PDB entry 1RTA | X-ray diffraction, 2.50 A resolution | chains C and E

Chain C:
Molecule: 4-nt DNA strand
Sequence (4 nucleotides; numbered 300 to 303; the number before each row is that of its first residue):
   300 TTTT

Chain E:
Protein: Protein (ribonuclease A (e.c.3.1.27.5))
From: Bos taurus
Notes: EC 3.1.27.5
UniProt: P61823 (RNAS1_BOVIN); residues 1-124 here correspond to UniProt positions 27-150 (UniProt number = residue number + 26)
Sequence (124 residues; each row starts with the number of its first residue):
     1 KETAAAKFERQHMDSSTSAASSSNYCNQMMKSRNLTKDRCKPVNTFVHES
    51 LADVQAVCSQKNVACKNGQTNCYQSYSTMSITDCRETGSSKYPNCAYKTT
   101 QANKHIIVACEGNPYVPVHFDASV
UniProt features mapped onto this chain:
  - active site: His12 (Proton acceptor), His119 (Proton donor)
  - binding site (substrate): Lys7, Arg10, Lys41 to Thr45, Lys66, Arg85
  - glycosylation: Lys1 (N-linked (Glc) (glycation) lysine), Lys7 (N-linked (Glc) (glycation) lysine), Asn34 (N-linked (GlcNAc...) asparagine), Lys37 (N-linked (Glc) (glycation) lysine), Lys41 (N-linked (Glc) (glycation) lysine)
Cystine bridges: Cys26-Cys84, Cys40-Cys95, Cys58-Cys110, Cys65-Cys72
Reported in the primary citation:
  - catalytic residues: His12, Lys41, His119 (citing earlier work)
  - conformationally variable residues (side-chain flip): His119
  - binding site for the 4-nt DNA strand (chain C): Gln11, His12, Arg39, Cys40, Lys41, Lys66, Asn67, Asn71, Glu111, His119, Phe120

How chain C and chain E interact:
Contacting residue pairs (23; chain C residue first):
  DT300(C) with Arg39(E), salt bridge to the phosphate; Cys40(E), hydrogen bond to the phosphate; Pro42(E), phosphate contact
  DT301(C) with Pro42(E), phosphate contact
  DT302(C) with His12(E), hydrogen bond to the base; Lys41(E), hydrogen bond to the sugar; Val43(E), base contact; Thr45(E), base contact; Lys66(E), base contact; His119(E), hydrogen bond to the phosphate; Phe120(E), sugar contact
  DT303(C) with Gln11(E), phosphate contact; His12(E), salt bridge to the phosphate; Lys41(E), salt bridge to the phosphate; Cys65(E), hydrogen bond to the base; Gln69(E), base contact; Asn71(E), hydrogen bond to the base; Ala109(E), base contact; Cys110(E), base contact; Glu111(E), base contact; Val118(E), sugar contact; His119(E), hydrogen bond to the base; Phe120(E), hydrogen bond to the phosphate
Interface residues without a listed pair, chain E (23 interface residues in all): Phe8, Asp38, Asn44, Asn67, Cys72

Overview:
The interface between chain C and chain E involves 4 residues on one side and 23 on the other, with 8 hydrogen
bonds and 3 salt bridges. Polar contacts include DT302(C)-His12(E), DT303(C)-Cys65(E) and DT303(C)-Asn71(E).
The paper reports catalytic residues His12(E), Lys41(E) and His119(E); a binding site for the 4-nt DNA strand
(chain C) at Gln11(E), His12(E) and Arg39(E) among others.
Here chain C is a 4-nt DNA strand and chain E is Protein (ribonuclease A (e.c.3.1.27.5)) (Bos taurus). Entry
1RTA (Crystal structure disposition of thymidylic acid tetramer in complex with ribonuclease A) was determined
by X-ray diffraction together with 1RTB from the same study.
